Entry 6HV3 (X-ray diffraction, 2.70 A resolution); this record covers chains L and V of the 28 polymer chains in the assembly.

Chain L:
Molecule: Proteasome subunit beta type-6
Organism: Saccharomyces cerevisiae (strain ATCC 204508 / S288c)
Notes: EC 3.4.25.1
UniProt: P23724 (PSB6_YEAST); residues 1-222 here correspond to UniProt positions 20-241 (UniProt number = residue number + 19)
Sequence (222 residues; numbered 1 to 222; the number before each row is that of its first residue):
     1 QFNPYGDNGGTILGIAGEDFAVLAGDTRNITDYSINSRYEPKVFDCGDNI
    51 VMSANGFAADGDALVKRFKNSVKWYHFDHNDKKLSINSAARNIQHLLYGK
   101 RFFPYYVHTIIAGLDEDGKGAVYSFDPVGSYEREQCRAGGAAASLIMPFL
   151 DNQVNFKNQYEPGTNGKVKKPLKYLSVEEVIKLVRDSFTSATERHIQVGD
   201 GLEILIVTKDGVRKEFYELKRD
Metal / ion sites: Mg2+: D222 (shared with I163(V), D166(V), S169(V) of chain V)

Chain V:
Molecule: Proteasome subunit beta type-10, Proteasome subunit beta type-2
Organism: Homo sapiens
Notes: EC 3.4.25.1; engineered mutation(s): Chimera: 1-53 Homo sapiens,Chimera: 1-53 Homo sapiens
UniProt: chimeric construct of P40306, P25043: residues 1-53 from P40306 (PSB10_HUMAN) positions 40-92 (UniProt number = residue number + 39); residues 54-226 from P25043 positions 83-255 (UniProt number = residue number + 29)
Sequence (226 residues; each row starts with the number of its first residue):
     1 TTIAGLVFQDGVILGADTRATNDSVVADKSCEKIHFIAPKIYCCGAGVAA
    51 DAEAVTQLIGSNIELHSLYTSREPRVVSALQMLKQHLFKYQGHIGAYLIV
   101 AGVDPTGSHLFSIHAHGSTDVGYYLSLGSGSLAAMAVLESHWKQDLTKEE
   151 AIKLASDAIQAGIWNDLGSGSNVDVCVMEIGKDAEYLRNYLTPNVREEKQ
   201 KSYKFPRGTTAVLKESIVNICDIQEE
Disordered / not traced: 224-226
Metal / ion sites: Mg2+: I163, D166, S169 (shared with D222(L) of chain L)
From the paper describing this entry:
  - specificity-determining residues: V48 (proposed by the authors, not directly observed)

Interface between chain L and chain V:
Contacting residue pairs (60; chain L residue first):
  R28(L) - L167(V)
  I30(L) - L167(V)  hydrophobic
  D32(L) - L167(V)
  Y33(L) - D23(V)
  Y33(L) - N165(V)
  Y33(L) - D166(V)
  Y33(L) - L167(V)  hydrogen bond (backbone-backbone)
  Y33(L) - G168(V)
  I35(L) - W164(V)
  I35(L) - L167(V)  hydrophobic
  R38(L) - W164(V)  hydrogen bond (side chain-backbone)
  R38(L) - N165(V)
  F149(L) - Y203(V)
  N152(L) - F205(V)
  Q153(L) - Y203(V)
  Q153(L) - F205(V)
  N158(L) - T209(V)
  Q159(L) - F205(V)
  Q159(L) - T209(V)
  Y160(L) - T209(V)  hydrogen bond (backbone-backbone)
  P162(L) - P206(V)  hydrophobic
  P162(L) - R207(V)
  P162(L) - G208(V)
  N165(L) - T210(V)
  N165(L) - V212(V)
  G166(L) - A211(V)
  E179(L) - K201(V)
  K182(L) - Q200(V)
  L183(L) - Y203(V)
  R185(L) - E197(V)  salt bridge
  R185(L) - Q200(V)  hydrogen bond
  D186(L) - K199(V)
  D186(L) - Q200(V)  hydrogen bond (side chain-backbone)
  D186(L) - K201(V)  hydrogen bond (side chain-backbone)
  D186(L) - Y203(V)  hydrogen bond
  T189(L) - R196(V)
  S190(L) - R196(V)  hydrogen bond
  E193(L) - V26(V)
  E193(L) - K29(V)  salt bridge
  E193(L) - R196(V)
  R194(L) - V25(V)
  R194(L) - V26(V)  hydrogen bond (side chain-backbone)
  R194(L) - A27(V)  hydrogen bond (side chain-backbone)
  R194(L) - K29(V)
  H195(L) - S24(V)
  I196(L) - R19(V)
  I196(L) - T21(V)
  I196(L) - S24(V)  hydrogen bond (backbone-backbone)
  I196(L) - V26(V)  hydrophobic
  I196(L) - L167(V)
  Q197(L) - S24(V)
  K220(L) - N194(V)  hydrogen bond (side chain-backbone)
  R221(L) - W164(V)
  D222(L) - R19(V)  salt bridge
  D222(L) - I163(V)
  D222(L) - W164(V)
  D222(L) - S169(V)
  D222(L) - G170(V)
  D222(L) - S171(V)  hydrogen bond (side chain-backbone)
  D222(L) - N194(V)  hydrogen bond
Other interface residues (no listed pair), chain L (33 interface residues in all): S34, E161, E218
Other interface residues (no listed pair), chain V (34 interface residues in all): D28, V195

Summary:
33 residues of chain L face 34 of chain V across their interface, with 14 hydrogen bonds and 3 salt bridges.
Among the polar pairs are R185(L)-E197(V), E193(L)-K29(V) and D222(L)-R19(V). D222(L), I163(V), D166(V) and
S169(V) coordinate Mg2+. From the paper: the specificity determinant V48(V).
Chain L is Proteasome subunit beta type-6 (Saccharomyces cerevisiae (strain ATCC 204508 / S288c)) and chain V
is Proteasome subunit beta type-10, Proteasome subunit beta type-2 (Homo sapiens); the structure, Yeast 20S
proteasome with human beta2i (1-53), was determined by X-ray diffraction (same publication as 6HTB, 6HTC,
6HTD, 6HTP, 6HTR, 6HUB and 30 further entries).
